PDB entry 8FOI | electron microscopy, 2.50 A resolution | chains C and K of the 9 polymer chains in the assembly

# Chain C
Protein: Gamma-aminobutyric acid receptor subunit alpha-1
Source organism: Mus musculus
UniProtKB: P62812 (GBRA1_MOUSE); residues -26 to 428 here correspond to UniProt positions 1-455 (UniProt number = residue number + 27)
Chain sequence (455 residues; numbered -26 to 428; the number before each row is that of its first residue; numbers below 1 keep their minus sign (Met-26 is residue -26)):
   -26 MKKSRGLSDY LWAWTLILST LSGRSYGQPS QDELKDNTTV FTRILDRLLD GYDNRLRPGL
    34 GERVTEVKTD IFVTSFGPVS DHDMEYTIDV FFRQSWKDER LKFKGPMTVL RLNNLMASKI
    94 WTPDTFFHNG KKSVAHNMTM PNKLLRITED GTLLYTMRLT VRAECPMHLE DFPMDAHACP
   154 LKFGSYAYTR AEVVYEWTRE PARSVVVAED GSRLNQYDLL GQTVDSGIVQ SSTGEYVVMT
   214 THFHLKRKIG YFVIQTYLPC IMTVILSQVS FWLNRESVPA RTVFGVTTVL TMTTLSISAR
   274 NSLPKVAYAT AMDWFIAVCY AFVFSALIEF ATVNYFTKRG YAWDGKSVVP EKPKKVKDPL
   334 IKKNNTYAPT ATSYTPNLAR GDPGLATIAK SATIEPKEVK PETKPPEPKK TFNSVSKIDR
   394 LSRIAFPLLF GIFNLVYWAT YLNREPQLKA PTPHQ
Disordered / not traced: -26 to 8, 319-382, 419-428
Curated features (UniProtKB/Swiss-Prot):
  - binding site (4-aminobutanoate): Arg66, Thr129
  - glycosylation (N-linked (GlcNAc...) asparagine): Asn10, Asn110
Cystine bridges: Cys138-Cys152
Glycans and other covalent adducts: N-acetylglucosamine (NAG) linked to Asn110
Small-molecule neighbours:
  - gamma-amino-butanoic acid (ABU): Phe64, Arg66, Leu117, Thr129
  - PIO ([(2R)-2-octanoyloxy-3-[oxidanyl-[(1R,2R,3S,4R,5R,6S)-2,3,6-tris(oxidanyl)-4,5-diphosphonooxy-cyclohexyl]oxy-phosphoryl]oxy-propyl] octanoate): Arg248, Ser298, Glu302, Thr305, Phe309, Lys311, Arg312, Phe385, Asn386, Ser387, Ser389, Lys390, Ile391, Leu394, Ser395
  - allopregnanolone (Y4B): Ile238, Gln241, Val242, Trp245, Arg396, Pro400
What the authors report for this chain:
  - binding site for allopregnanolone: Ile238, Gln241, Val242, Trp245, Pro400
  - specificity-determining residues: Ser204 (proposed by the authors, not directly observed)

# Chain K
Protein: Light Chain of 8E3-Fab
Source organism: Mus musculus
Notes: antibody fragment or engineered binder
Chain sequence (213 residues; numbered 1 to 213; the number before each row is that of its first residue):
     1 YIVMTQSPKS MSMSLGERVT LSCRASEYVG SYVSWYQQKP EQSPKLLIYG ASNRYTGVPD
    61 RFAGSGSATD FTLTITSVQA EDLADYHCGQ TYNYPTFGGG TKLEIKRADA APTVSIFPPS
   121 SEQLTSGGAS VVCFLNNFYP KDINVKWKID GSERQNGVLN SWTDQDSKDS TYSMSSTLTL
   181 TKDEYERHNS YTCEATHKTS TSPIVKSFNR NEC
Disordered / not traced: 106-213
Cystine bridges: Cys23-Cys88

# How chain C and chain K interact
Residue-residue contacts (20):
  Trp170(C) - Tyr32(K)  hydrogen bond
  Glu173(C) - Tyr92(K)
  Glu173(C) - Asn93(K)
  Glu173(C) - Tyr94(K)
  Pro174(C) - Tyr32(K)  hydrophobic
  Pro174(C) - Thr91(K)
  Pro174(C) - Tyr92(K)
  Ala175(C) - Tyr92(K)  hydrogen bond (backbone-backbone)
  Ala175(C) - Asn93(K)
  Arg176(C) - Asn93(K)  hydrogen bond
  Arg176(C) - Tyr94(K)  hydrogen bond
  Thr196(C) - Tyr28(K)
  Thr196(C) - Tyr92(K)
  Val197(C) - Tyr28(K)  hydrogen bond (backbone-side chain)
  Val197(C) - Tyr92(K)  hydrogen bond (backbone-side chain)
  Asp198(C) - Tyr28(K)
  Asp198(C) - Ser31(K)  hydrogen bond
  Asp198(C) - Tyr32(K)
  Ser199(C) - Ser31(K)
  Ser199(C) - Tyr32(K)
Also at the interface, not in a pair above, chain C (10 interface residues in all): Gln195
Also at the interface, not in a pair above, chain K (8 interface residues in all): Gly30

# Overview
The interface between chain C and chain K involves 10 residues on one side and 8 on the other, with 7 hydrogen
bonds. Among the polar pairs are Trp170(C)-Tyr32(K), Arg176(C)-Asn93(K) and Arg176(C)-Tyr94(K). The paper
reports a binding site for allopregnanolone at Ile238(C), Gln241(C) and Val242(C) among others; the
specificity determinant Ser204(C).
Chain C is Gamma-aminobutyric acid receptor subunit alpha-1 and chain K is Light Chain of 8E3-Fab, both from
Mus musculus; the structure, Native GABA-A receptor from the mouse brain, alpha1-beta2-gamma2 subtype, in
complex with GABA and allopregnanolone, was determined by electron microscopy, deposited together with 8G4N,
8G4O, 8G4X, 8G5F, 8G5G and 8G5H.
